Entry 8E74 (electron microscopy, 2.94 A resolution); this record covers chains D and E of the 9 polymer chains in the assembly.

== Chain D ==
Name: DNA-directed RNA polymerase subunit beta'
Organism: Mycobacterium tuberculosis
Notes: EC 2.7.7.6
UniProt: A0A045J9E2 (A0A045J9E2_MYCTX); numbering as in UniProt (aligned over 1-1316)
Chain sequence (1318 residues; numbered -1 to 1316; the number before each row is that of its first residue; numbers below 1 keep their minus sign (Gly-1 is residue -1)):
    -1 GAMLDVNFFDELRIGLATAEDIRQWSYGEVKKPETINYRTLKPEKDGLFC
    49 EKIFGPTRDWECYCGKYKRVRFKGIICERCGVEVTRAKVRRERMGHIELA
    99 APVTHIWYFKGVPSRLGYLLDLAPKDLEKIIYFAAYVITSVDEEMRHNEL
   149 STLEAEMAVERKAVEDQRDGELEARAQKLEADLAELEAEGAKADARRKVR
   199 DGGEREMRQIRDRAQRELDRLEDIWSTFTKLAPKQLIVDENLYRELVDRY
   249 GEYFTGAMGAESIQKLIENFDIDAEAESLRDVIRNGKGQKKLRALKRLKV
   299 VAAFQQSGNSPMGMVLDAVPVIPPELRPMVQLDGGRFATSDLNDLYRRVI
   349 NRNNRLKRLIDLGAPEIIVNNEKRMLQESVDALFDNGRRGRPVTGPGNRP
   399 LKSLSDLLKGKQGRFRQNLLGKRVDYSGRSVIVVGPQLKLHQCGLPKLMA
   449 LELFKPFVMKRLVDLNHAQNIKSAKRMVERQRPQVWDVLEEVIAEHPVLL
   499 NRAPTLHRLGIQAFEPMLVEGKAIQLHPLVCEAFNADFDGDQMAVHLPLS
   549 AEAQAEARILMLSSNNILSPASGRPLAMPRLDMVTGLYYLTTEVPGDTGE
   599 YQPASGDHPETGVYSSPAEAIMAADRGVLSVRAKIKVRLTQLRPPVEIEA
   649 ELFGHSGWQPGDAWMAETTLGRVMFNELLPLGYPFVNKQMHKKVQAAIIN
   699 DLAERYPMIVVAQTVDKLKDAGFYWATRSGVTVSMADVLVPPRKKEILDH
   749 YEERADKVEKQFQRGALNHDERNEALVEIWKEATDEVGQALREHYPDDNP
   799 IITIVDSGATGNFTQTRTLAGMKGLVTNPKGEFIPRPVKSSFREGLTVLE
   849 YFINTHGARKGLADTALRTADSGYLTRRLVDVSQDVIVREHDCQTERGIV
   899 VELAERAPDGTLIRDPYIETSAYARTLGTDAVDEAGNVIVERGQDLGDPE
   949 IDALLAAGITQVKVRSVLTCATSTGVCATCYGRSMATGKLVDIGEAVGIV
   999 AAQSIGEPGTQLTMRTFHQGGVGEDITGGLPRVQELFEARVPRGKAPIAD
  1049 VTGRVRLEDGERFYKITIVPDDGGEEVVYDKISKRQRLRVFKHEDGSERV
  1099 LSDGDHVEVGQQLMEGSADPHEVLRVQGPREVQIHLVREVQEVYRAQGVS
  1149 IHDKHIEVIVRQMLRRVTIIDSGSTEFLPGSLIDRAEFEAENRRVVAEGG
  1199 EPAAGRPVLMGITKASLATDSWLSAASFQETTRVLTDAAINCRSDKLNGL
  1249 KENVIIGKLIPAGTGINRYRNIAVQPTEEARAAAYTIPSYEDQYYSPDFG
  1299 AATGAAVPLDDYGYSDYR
Unresolved in the structure: 1015-1022, 1091-1096, 1283-1316
Differences from the reference sequence: expression tag (-1 to 0)
Metal / ion sites: Zn2+ site 1: Cys60, Cys75, Cys78; Mg2+: Asp535, Asp537, Asp539 (shared with 1 residue of chain R); Zn2+ site 2: Cys891, Cys968, Cys975, Cys978

== Chain E ==
Name: DNA-directed RNA polymerase subunit omega
Organism: Mycobacterium tuberculosis
Notes: EC 2.7.7.6
UniProt: A0A0T9N9K3 (A0A0T9N9K3_MYCTX); residues 1-110 here correspond to UniProt positions 40-149 (UniProt number = residue number + 39)
Chain sequence (110 residues; row label = number of the first residue in the row):
     1 VSISQSDASLAAVPAVDQFDPSSGASGGYDTPLGITNPPIDELLDRVSSK
    51 YALVIYAAKRARQINDYYNQLGEGILEYVGPLVEPGLQEKPLSIALREIH
   101 ADLLEHTEGE
Unresolved in the structure: 1-26, 110

== Chain D / chain E interface ==
Contacting residue pairs - 67 pairs, chain D then chain E:
  His439(D) - Leu33(E)
  His439(D) - Ile35(E)
  Arg459(D) - Gln88(E)
  Glu489(D) - Lys90(E)
  Val490(D) - Lys90(E)
  Ala492(D) - Lys90(E)  hydrogen bond (backbone-side chain)
  Glu493(D) - Ser93(E)
  Glu513(D) - Ile35(E)
  Glu550(D) - Ala58(E)
  Glu550(D) - Arg62(E)  salt bridge
  Gln552(D) - Leu92(E)
  Ala553(D) - Val54(E)
  Ala553(D) - Leu92(E)
  Glu554(D) - Val54(E)
  Arg556(D) - Ile35(E)
  Arg556(D) - Leu96(E)
  Ile557(D) - Leu53(E)  hydrophobic
  Leu558(D) - Lys50(E)
  Leu558(D) - Val54(E)  hydrophobic
  Asn563(D) - Ile40(E)
  Gly680(D) - Gly27(E)
  Tyr704(D) - Gly27(E)
  Pro705(D) - Asp41(E)
  Met706(D) - Ile40(E)  hydrophobic
  Met706(D) - Asp41(E)
  Ile707(D) - Pro32(E)  hydrophobic
  Val708(D) - Gly27(E)
  Val708(D) - Tyr29(E)  hydrophobic
  Gln711(D) - Tyr29(E)
  Gln711(D) - Asp30(E)  hydrogen bond (side chain-backbone)
  Asp990(D) - Ser49(E)
  Asp990(D) - Tyr51(E)
  Gly992(D) - Tyr51(E)
  Glu993(D) - Tyr51(E)
  Gly1261(D) - Tyr51(E)
  Thr1262(D) - Tyr51(E)
  Thr1262(D) - Ile55(E)
  Asn1265(D) - Gly109(E)
  Arg1266(D) - Glu108(E)
  Arg1266(D) - Gly109(E)  hydrogen bond (backbone-backbone)
  Tyr1267(D) - Ser49(E)  hydrogen bond
  Tyr1267(D) - Tyr51(E)  hydrophobic
  Tyr1267(D) - Ala52(E)
  Tyr1267(D) - Ile55(E)
  Tyr1267(D) - Glu108(E)
  Arg1268(D) - Lys59(E)
  Asn1269(D) - Lys59(E)
  Ile1270(D) - Ala52(E)
  Ile1270(D) - Ile55(E)  hydrophobic
  Ile1270(D) - Lys59(E)  hydrogen bond (backbone-side chain)
  Ile1270(D) - Thr107(E)
  Ala1271(D) - Glu105(E)
  Ala1271(D) - His106(E)
  Ala1271(D) - Thr107(E)  hydrogen bond (backbone-backbone)
  Val1272(D) - Tyr56(E)  hydrophobic
  Val1272(D) - Gln63(E)  hydrogen bond (backbone-side chain)
  Val1272(D) - Glu105(E)
  Gln1273(D) - Leu104(E)
  Gln1273(D) - Glu105(E)  hydrogen bond (backbone-backbone)
  Pro1274(D) - Val79(E)  hydrophobic
  Pro1274(D) - Leu103(E)
  Pro1274(D) - Leu104(E)  hydrophobic
  Thr1275(D) - Leu103(E)  hydrogen bond (side chain-backbone)
  Thr1275(D) - Leu104(E)
  Ala1278(D) - Leu82(E)  hydrophobic
  Ala1278(D) - Leu103(E)
  Arg1279(D) - Glu77(E)  salt bridge
Interface residues without a listed pair, chain D (50 interface residues in all): Gln440, Pro495, Ser548, Ala549, Leu560, Ser562, Pro678, Leu679, Lys715, Lys987
Interface residues without a listed pair, chain E (42 interface residues in all): Gly34, Thr36, Asn37, Pro39, Leu44, Ser48, Arg60

== In short ==
50 residues of chain D and 42 residues of chain E are in contact; the contacts include 9 hydrogen bonds and 2
salt bridges. Polar contacts include Glu550(D)-Arg62(E), Arg1279(D)-Glu77(E) and Ala492(D)-Lys90(E). The Zn2+
site 1 is built by Cys60(D), Cys75(D) and Cys78(D).
Chain D is DNA-directed RNA polymerase subunit beta' and chain E is DNA-directed RNA polymerase subunit omega,
both from Mycobacterium tuberculosis; the structure, Mycobacterium tuberculosis RNAP paused elongation complex
with NusG transcription factor, was determined by electron microscopy, deposited together with 8E79, 8E82,
8E8M and 8E95.
